PDB entry 2VSX | X-ray diffraction, 2.80 A resolution | chains A and B of the 4 polymer chains in the assembly

[Chain A (and B)]
Molecule: ATP-dependent RNA helicase EIF4A
Source organism: Saccharomyces cerevisiae
Notes: EC 3.6.1.-; chain B of this document is another copy of the same molecule, construct and numbering; everything in this record applies to it too
Reference sequence: P10081 (IF4A_YEAST); residues 1-395 here = UniProt positions 1-395
Sequence (395 residues; each row starts with the number of its first residue):
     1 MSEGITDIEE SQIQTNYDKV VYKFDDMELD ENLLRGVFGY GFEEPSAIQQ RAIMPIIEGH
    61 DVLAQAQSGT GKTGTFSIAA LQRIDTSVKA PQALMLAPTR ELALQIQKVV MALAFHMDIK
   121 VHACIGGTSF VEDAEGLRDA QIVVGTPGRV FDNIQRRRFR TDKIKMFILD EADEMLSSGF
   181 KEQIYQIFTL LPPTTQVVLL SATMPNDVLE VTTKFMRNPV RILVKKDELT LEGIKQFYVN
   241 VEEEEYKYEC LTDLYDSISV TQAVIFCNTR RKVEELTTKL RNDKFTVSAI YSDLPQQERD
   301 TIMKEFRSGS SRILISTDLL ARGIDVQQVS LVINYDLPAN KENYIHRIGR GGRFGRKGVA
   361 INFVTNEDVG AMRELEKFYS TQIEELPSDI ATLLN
Not modelled in the structure: 1-11, 126-135, 351-356, 394-395
Residues lining bound ligands: adenosine monophosphate (AMP): F24, F42, E44, P45, S46, Q49, Q67, S68, G69, T70, G71, K72, T73, G74
What the authors report for this chain:
  - mutagenesis - R35D: abolished catalytic activity on ATPase stimulation

[Chain A / chain B interface]
Contacting residue pairs - 39 pairs, chain A then chain B:
  R100(A) - Q297(B)
  E101(A) - E101(B)
  E101(A) - Q297(B)
  G148(A) - E298(B)
  R149(A) - E298(B)  salt bridge
  R149(A) - T301(B)
  R149(A) - I302(B)
  R149(A) - E305(B)  salt bridge
  D152(A) - E305(B)
  R156(A) - E305(B)  salt bridge
  R156(A) - S310(B)
  S178(A) - D293(B)
  S178(A) - L294(B)
  S178(A) - P295(B)
  G179(A) - R270(B)
  G179(A) - Y291(B)  hydrogen bond (backbone-side chain)
  G179(A) - D293(B)
  G179(A) - L294(B)
  E182(A) - E274(B)
  Q183(A) - Y291(B)  hydrogen bond
  R270(A) - G179(B)
  E274(A) - E182(B)
  Y291(A) - G179(B)  hydrogen bond (side chain-backbone)
  Y291(A) - Q183(B)  hydrogen bond
  D293(A) - S178(B)
  D293(A) - G179(B)
  L294(A) - S178(B)
  L294(A) - G179(B)
  P295(A) - S178(B)
  Q297(A) - R100(B)
  Q297(A) - E101(B)
  E298(A) - G148(B)
  E298(A) - R149(B)  salt bridge
  T301(A) - R149(B)
  I302(A) - R149(B)
  E305(A) - R149(B)  salt bridge
  E305(A) - D152(B)
  E305(A) - R156(B)  salt bridge
  S310(A) - R156(B)
Other interface residues (no listed pair), chain A (30 interface residues in all): T146, F151, S177, F180, K181, Q186, T278, R281
Other interface residues (no listed pair), chain B (30 interface residues in all): T146, F151, S177, F180, K181, Q186, T278, R281

[In short]
Chain A and chain B each contribute 30 residues to their interface; the contacts include 4 hydrogen bonds and
6 salt bridges. Among the polar pairs are R149(A)-E298(B), R149(A)-E305(B) and R156(A)-E305(B). Ligands of
chain A: adenosine monophosphate. From the paper: R35D of chain A abolishes catalytic activity on ATPase
stimulation.
Chain A and chain B are both ATP-dependent RNA helicase EIF4A (Saccharomyces cerevisiae); the structure,
Crystal Structure of a Translation Initiation Complex, was determined by X-ray diffraction, deposited together
with 2VSO.
